PDB entry 9LEW | X-ray diffraction, 2.30 A resolution | chains B and H of the 8 polymer chains in the assembly

# Chain B (and H)
Name: Type II toxin-antitoxin system YafQ family toxin
Source organism: Vibrio cholerae serotype O1 (strain ATCC 39315 / El Tor Inaba N16961)
Notes: chain H of this document is another copy of the same molecule, construct and numbering; everything in this record applies to it too
Reference sequence: Q9KML4 (Q9KML4_VIBCH); residues 1-98 here = UniProt positions 1-98
Sequence (100 residues; numbered -1 to 98; the number before each row is that of its first residue; numbers below 1 keep their minus sign (Gly-1 is residue -1)):
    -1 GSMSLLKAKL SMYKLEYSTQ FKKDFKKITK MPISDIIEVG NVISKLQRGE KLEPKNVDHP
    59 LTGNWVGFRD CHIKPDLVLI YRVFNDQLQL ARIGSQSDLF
Not modelled in the structure: -1 to 8
Construct notes: expression tag (-1 to 0); engineered mutation Gln94 (His in Q9KML4)

# How chain B and chain H interact
Contacting residue pairs (13; chain B residue first):
  His57(B) - Asp74(H)
  Pro58(B) - Asp74(H)
  Thr60(B) - Lys25(H)  hydrogen bond (backbone-side chain)
  Thr60(B) - Asp74(H)  hydrogen bond (side chain-backbone)
  Thr60(B) - Ser93(H)
  Thr60(B) - Asp96(H)
  Gly61(B) - Lys25(H)
  Val64(B) - Lys25(H)
  Val64(B) - Lys28(H)
  Val64(B) - Met29(H)  hydrophobic
  Gly65(B) - Lys28(H)
  Gly65(B) - Met29(H)
  Gly65(B) - Pro30(H)
Other interface residues (no listed pair), chain B (7 interface residues in all): Leu59
Other interface residues (no listed pair), chain H (10 interface residues in all): Asp33, Lys72, Leu75

# In short
Chain B and chain H form an interface of 7 and 10 residues respectively; the contacts include 2 hydrogen
bonds. Polar pairs include Thr60(B)-Lys25(H) and Thr60(B)-Asp74(H).
Both chains are Type II toxin-antitoxin system YafQ family toxin (Vibrio cholerae serotype O1 (strain ATCC
39315 / El Tor Inaba N16961)). Entry 9LEW (The crystal structure of DinJ-YafQ complex from Vibrio cholerae)
was determined by X-ray diffraction.
